Entry 6IV8 (X-ray diffraction, 2.15 A resolution); this record covers chains A and C of the 4 polymer chains in the assembly.

== Chain A (and C) ==
Name: The selenomethionine (SeMet)-labeled Cas13d
Source organism: uncultured Ruminococcus sp
Notes: chain C of this document is another copy of the same molecule, construct and numbering; everything in this record applies to it too
UniProtKB: A0A1C5SD84 (A0A1C5SD84_9FIRM); residue numbers follow UniProt; this construct covers 1-922
Chain sequence (930 residues; each row starts with the number of its first residue):
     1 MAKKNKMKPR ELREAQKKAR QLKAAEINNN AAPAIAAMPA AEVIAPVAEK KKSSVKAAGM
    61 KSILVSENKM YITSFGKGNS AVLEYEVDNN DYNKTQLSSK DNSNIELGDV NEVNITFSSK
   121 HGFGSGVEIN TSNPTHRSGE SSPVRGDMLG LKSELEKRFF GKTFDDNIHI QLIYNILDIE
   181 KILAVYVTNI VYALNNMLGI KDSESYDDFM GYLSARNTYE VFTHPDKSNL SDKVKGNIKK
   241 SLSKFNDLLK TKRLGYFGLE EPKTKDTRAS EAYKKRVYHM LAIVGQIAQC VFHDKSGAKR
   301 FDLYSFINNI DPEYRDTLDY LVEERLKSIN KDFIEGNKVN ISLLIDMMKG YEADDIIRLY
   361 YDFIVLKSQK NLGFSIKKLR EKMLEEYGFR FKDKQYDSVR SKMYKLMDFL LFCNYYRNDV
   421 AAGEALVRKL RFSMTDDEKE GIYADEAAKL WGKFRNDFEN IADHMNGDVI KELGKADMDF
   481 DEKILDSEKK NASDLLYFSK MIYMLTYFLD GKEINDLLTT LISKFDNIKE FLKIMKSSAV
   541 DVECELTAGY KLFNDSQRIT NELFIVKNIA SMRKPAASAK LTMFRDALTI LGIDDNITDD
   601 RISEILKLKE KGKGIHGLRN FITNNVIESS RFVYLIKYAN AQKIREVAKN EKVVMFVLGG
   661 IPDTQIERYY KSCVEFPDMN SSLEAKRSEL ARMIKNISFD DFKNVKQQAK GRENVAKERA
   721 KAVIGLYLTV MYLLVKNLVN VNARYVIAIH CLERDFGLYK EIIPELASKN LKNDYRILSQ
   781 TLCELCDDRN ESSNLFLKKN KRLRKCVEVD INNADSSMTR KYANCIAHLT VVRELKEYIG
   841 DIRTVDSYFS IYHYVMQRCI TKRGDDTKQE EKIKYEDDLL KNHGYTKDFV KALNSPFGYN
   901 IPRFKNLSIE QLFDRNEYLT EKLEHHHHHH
Unresolved in the structure: 1-48, 865-869, 923-930 (chain C: 1-49, 202-204, 864-871, 923-930)
Differences from the reference sequence: engineered mutation A288 (Arg in A0A1C5SD84), A823 (Arg in A0A1C5SD84); expression tag (923-930)
Modified / non-standard residues: Mse1, Mse7, Mse38 (selenomethionine); Mse60, Mse70, Mse148, Mse197, Mse210, Mse280, Mse347, Mse348, Mse383, Mse403, Mse407, Mse434, Mse465, Mse478, Mse501, Mse504, Mse535, Mse572, Mse583, Mse655, Mse679, Mse693, Mse731, Mse818, Mse856 (selenomethionine; parent Met)
Reported in the primary citation:
  - mutagenesis - K56A, K61A, H136A, R145A, Q171A, D178A, K181A, H293A, N515A, K524A, N620A, K736A, R744A, R823A, R903A: decreased catalytic activity on target RNA
  - mutagenesis - L803A, C806A, K887A, K891A, F904A, I909A, Q911A: unchanged catalytic activity on pre-crRNA
  - mutagenesis - K905A: abolished catalytic activity on pre-crRNA
  - catalytic residues: R802, H828, K905
  - mutagenesis - R288A, H828A: abolished catalytic activity on target RNA
  - mutagenesis - R823A: unchanged catalytic activity
  - mutagenesis - R802A: decreased catalytic activity on pre-crRNA

== Interface between chain A and chain C ==
Contacting residue pairs - 7 pairs, chain A then chain C:
  F389(A) with D445(C); K449(C)
  R390(A) with A444(C); D445(C), salt bridge; A448(C)
  Mse679(A) with G350(C)
  N680(A) with G350(C)
Also at the interface, not in a pair above, chain C (6 interface residues in all): Y387

== In short ==
4 residues of chain A and 6 residues of chain C are in contact, with 1 salt bridge. Its one salt-bridged
contact is R390(A)-D445(C). From the paper: catalytic residues R802(A), H828(A) and K905(A); K56A, K61A and
H136A of chain A, among others, reduce catalytic activity on target RNA; 26 substitutions were tested in all.
Chain A and chain C are both the selenomethionine (SeMet)-labeled Cas13d (uncultured Ruminococcus sp); the
structure, the selenomethionine(SeMet)-derived Cas13d binary complex, was determined by X-ray diffraction
(same publication as 6IV9).
